Entry 1P8J (X-ray diffraction, 2.60 A resolution); this record covers chains A and D of the 8 polymer chains in the assembly.

[Chain A (and D)]
Protein: Furin precursor
From: Mus musculus
Notes: EC 3.4.21.75; chain D of this document is another copy of the same molecule, construct and numbering; everything in this record applies to it too
Reference sequence: P23188 (FURI_MOUSE); residue numbers follow UniProt; this construct covers 108-578
Amino-acid sequence (471 residues; row label = number of the first residue in the row):
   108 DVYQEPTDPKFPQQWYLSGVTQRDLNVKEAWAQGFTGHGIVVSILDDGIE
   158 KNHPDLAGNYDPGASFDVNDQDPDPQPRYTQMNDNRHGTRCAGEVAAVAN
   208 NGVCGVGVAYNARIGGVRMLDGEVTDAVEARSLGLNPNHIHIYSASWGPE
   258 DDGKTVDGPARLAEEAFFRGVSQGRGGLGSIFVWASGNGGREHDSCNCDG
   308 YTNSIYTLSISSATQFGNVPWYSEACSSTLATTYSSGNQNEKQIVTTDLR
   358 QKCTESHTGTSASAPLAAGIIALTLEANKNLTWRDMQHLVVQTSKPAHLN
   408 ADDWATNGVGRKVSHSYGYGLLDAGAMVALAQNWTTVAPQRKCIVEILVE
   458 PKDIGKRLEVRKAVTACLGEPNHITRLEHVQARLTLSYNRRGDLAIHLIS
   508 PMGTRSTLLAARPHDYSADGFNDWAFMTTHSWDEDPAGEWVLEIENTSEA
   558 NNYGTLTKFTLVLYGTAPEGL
Disordered / not traced: 108 (chain D: 108, 576-578)
UniProt features mapped onto this chain:
  - motif: Arg498 to Asp500 (Cell attachment site)
  - active site (Charge relay system): Asp153, His194, Ser368
  - binding site (Ca(2+)): Asp115, Asp162, Asp174, Asp179, Asp181, Val205, Asn208, Val210, Gly212, Asp258, Asp301, Glu331
  - binding site (substrate): Asp154, Asp191, Asn192, Glu236, Ser253 to Asp258, Asp264, Ala292 to Asn295, Asp306, Tyr308, Ser368
  - glycosylation (N-linked (GlcNAc...) asparagine): Asn387, Asn440
Cystine bridges: Cys211-Cys360, Cys303-Cys333, Cys450-Cys474
Glycans and other covalent adducts: N-acetylglucosamine (NAG) linked to Asn387, Asn440
Metal / ion sites: Ca2+ site 1: Asp115, Asp162, Val205, Asn208, Val210, Gly212; Ca2+ site 2: Asp258, Asp301, Glu331

[Chain A / chain D interface]
Pairs across the interface - 7 pairs, chain A then chain D:
  Arg185(A) - Glu556(D)  hydrogen bond (side chain-backbone)
  Arg185(A) - Asn558(D)
  Thr187(A) - Glu556(D)
  Gln188(A) - Glu556(D)  hydrogen bond (backbone-side chain)
  Asp228(A) - Asn558(D)  hydrogen bond (backbone-side chain)
  Gly229(A) - Asn558(D)
  Glu230(A) - Tyr560(D)
Interface residues without a listed pair, chain A (10 interface residues in all): Met189, Asp191, Arg225, Val231
Interface residues without a listed pair, chain D (4 interface residues in all): Ala557

[Overview]
10 residues of chain A face 4 of chain D across their interface; the contacts include 3 hydrogen bonds. Among
the polar pairs are Arg185(A)-Glu556(D), Gln188(A)-Glu556(D) and Asp228(A)-Asn558(D). Covalently linked
N-acetylglucosamine: at Asn387(A) and Asn440(A).
Chain A and chain D are both Furin precursor (Mus musculus); the structure, Crystal structure of the
proprotein convertase furin, was determined by X-ray diffraction.
